Entry 4BQO (X-ray diffraction, 1.56 A resolution); this record covers chain A.

[Chain A]
Name: Putative capsular polysaccharide biosynthesis protein
Source organism: Burkholderia pseudomallei
UniProtKB: Q63R74 (Q63R74_BURPS); residue numbers follow UniProt; this construct covers 1-312
Chain sequence (312 residues; each row starts with the number of its first residue):
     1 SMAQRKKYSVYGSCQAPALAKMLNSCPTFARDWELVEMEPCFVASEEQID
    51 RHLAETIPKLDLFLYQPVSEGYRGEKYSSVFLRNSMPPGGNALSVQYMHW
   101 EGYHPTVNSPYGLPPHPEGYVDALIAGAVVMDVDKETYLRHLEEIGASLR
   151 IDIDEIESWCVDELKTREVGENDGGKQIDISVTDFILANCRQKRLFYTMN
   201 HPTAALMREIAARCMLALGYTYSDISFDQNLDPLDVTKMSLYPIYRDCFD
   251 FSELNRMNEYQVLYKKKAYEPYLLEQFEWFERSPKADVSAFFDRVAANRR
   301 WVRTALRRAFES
Disordered / not traced: 1-3
Sequence notes: engineered mutation Ser1 (Met in Q63R74)
Ligand contacts: coenzyme A (COA): Ser13, Cys14, Cys41, Phe42, Pro67, Val68, Ser69, Tyr72, Tyr97, His99, Glu101, Tyr111, Trp159, Glu163, Leu164, Arg167, Asn172, Asn200, Arg294
From the paper describing this entry:
  - binding site for coenzyme A: Cys41
  - conformationally variable residues: Cys14

[Overview]
Ligands of chain A: coenzyme A. The paper reports a binding site for coenzyme A at Cys41; conformational
variability at Cys14.
Chain A is Putative capsular polysaccharide biosynthesis protein (Burkholderia pseudomallei); the structure,
Structural insights into WcbI, a novel polysaccharide biosynthesis enzyme. Native protein without disulfide
bond between COA ..., was determined by X-ray diffraction, deposited together with 4BQN.
